PDB entry 3NN1 | X-ray diffraction, 1.85 A resolution | chains B and D of the 5 polymer chains in the assembly

[Chain B (and D)]
Name: Chlorite dismutase
Organism: Candidatus Nitrospira defluvii
Notes: EC 1.13.11.49; chain D of this document is another copy of the same molecule, construct and numbering; everything in this record applies to it too
Reference sequence: B3U4H7 (B3U4H7_9BACT); residues 1-238 here correspond to UniProt positions 27-264 (UniProt number = residue number + 26)
Chain sequence (241 residues; row label = number of the first residue in the row; numbers below 1 keep their minus sign (Gly-2 is residue -2)):
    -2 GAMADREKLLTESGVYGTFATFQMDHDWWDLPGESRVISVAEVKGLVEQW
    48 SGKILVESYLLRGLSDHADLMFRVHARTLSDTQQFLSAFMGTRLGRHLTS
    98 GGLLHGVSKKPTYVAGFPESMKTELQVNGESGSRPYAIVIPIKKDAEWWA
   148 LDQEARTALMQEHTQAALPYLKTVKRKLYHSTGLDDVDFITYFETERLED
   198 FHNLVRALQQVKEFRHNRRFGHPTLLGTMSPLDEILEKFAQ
Unresolved in the structure: -2 to 0
Differences from the reference sequence: cloning artifact (-2 to 0)
Ion coordination: heme Fe: His160 (together with imidazole)
Residues lining bound ligands: heme (HEM): Pro108, Thr109, Tyr110, Val111, Phe114, Leu122, Ile137, Ile139, Trp145, Met157, His160, Thr161, Ala164, Tyr167, Leu168, Arg173, Leu175, Phe186, Thr188, Phe190, Phe198, Leu201, Val202, Leu205, Glu210, Phe211, Phe217

[Interface between chain B and chain D]
Contacting residue pairs (63; chain B residue first):
  Tyr13(B) - Leu195(D)
  Tyr13(B) - Glu196(D)  hydrogen bond (side chain-backbone)
  Asp22(B) - His23(D)  salt bridge
  Thr75(B) - Tyr133(D)
  Leu76(B) - Leu61(D)
  Leu76(B) - Tyr133(D)
  Leu76(B) - Leu195(D)  hydrophobic
  Leu76(B) - Leu223(D)  hydrophobic
  Ser77(B) - Tyr133(D)  hydrogen bond (backbone-side chain)
  Gln80(B) - Leu57(D)  hydrogen bond (side chain-backbone)
  Gln80(B) - Arg59(D)  hydrogen bond (side chain-backbone)
  Gln80(B) - Gly60(D)
  Gln80(B) - Leu61(D)
  Gln80(B) - Thr225(D)  hydrogen bond
  Leu83(B) - Gly60(D)
  Ser84(B) - Arg59(D)  hydrogen bond
  Ser84(B) - Lys235(D)
  Met87(B) - Arg59(D)
  Met87(B) - Gly60(D)
  Gly88(B) - Arg59(D)
  Arg93(B) - His23(D)
  Arg93(B) - Trp26(D)
  Arg93(B) - Gln238(D)  hydrogen bond (side chain-backbone)
  Leu95(B) - His23(D)  hydrogen bond (backbone-side chain)
  Thr96(B) - His23(D)  hydrogen bond
  Ser97(B) - Gln20(D)
  Ser97(B) - His64(D)  hydrogen bond (backbone-side chain)
  Gly98(B) - Asp63(D)
  Gly98(B) - His64(D)
  Gly99(B) - Asp63(D)
  Leu100(B) - Gly60(D)
  Leu100(B) - Leu61(D)
  Leu100(B) - Ser62(D)
  Leu100(B) - Asp63(D)
  His102(B) - Leu61(D)  hydrogen bond (side chain-backbone)
  His102(B) - Leu223(D)
  Val104(B) - Glu196(D)
  Lys106(B) - Glu196(D)  salt bridge
  Lys106(B) - Asn200(D)  hydrogen bond
  Lys140(B) - His219(D)
  Ala143(B) - Phe211(D)  hydrophobic
  Ala143(B) - Arg212(D)
  Trp146(B) - Arg203(D)
  Trp146(B) - Gln206(D)
  Trp146(B) - Gln207(D)
  Ala147(B) - Arg212(D)
  Arg153(B) - Arg203(D)
  His177(B) - His199(D)
  Thr179(B) - His199(D)  hydrogen bond (backbone-side chain)
  Thr179(B) - Val202(D)
  Thr179(B) - Gln206(D)
  Gly180(B) - Ile135(D)
  Gly180(B) - Phe198(D)
  Gly180(B) - Thr221(D)
  Leu181(B) - Leu195(D)  hydrophobic
  Leu181(B) - Leu223(D)
  Asp182(B) - Thr221(D)
  Asp183(B) - Gly218(D)
  Asp183(B) - His219(D)  salt bridge
  Asp183(B) - Pro220(D)
  Asp183(B) - Thr221(D)  hydrogen bond
  Asp185(B) - Gln206(D)  hydrogen bond
  Arg215(B) - Arg215(D)
Other interface residues (no listed pair), chain B (36 interface residues in all): Gly11, His94, Ser178
Other interface residues (no listed pair), chain D (34 interface residues in all): Leu58, Phe217

[Overview]
Chain B and chain D form an interface of 36 and 34 residues respectively, with 15 hydrogen bonds and 3 salt
bridges. Among the polar pairs are Asp22(B)-His23(D), Lys106(B)-Glu196(D) and Asp183(B)-His219(D). Chain B
binds heme.
Both chains are Chlorite dismutase (Candidatus Nitrospira defluvii). Entry 3NN1 (Structure of chlorite
dismutase from Candidatus Nitrospira defluvii in complex with imidazole) was determined by X-ray diffraction,
deposited together with 3NN2, 3NN3 and 3NN4.
